PDB entry 6XLJ | electron microscopy, 2.70 A resolution | chains G and T of the 11 polymer chains in the assembly

== Chain G ==
Name: MerR family transcriptional regulator EcmrR
From: Escherichia coli O157:H7
Amino-acid sequence (268 residues; numbered 2 to 269; the number before each row is that of its first residue):
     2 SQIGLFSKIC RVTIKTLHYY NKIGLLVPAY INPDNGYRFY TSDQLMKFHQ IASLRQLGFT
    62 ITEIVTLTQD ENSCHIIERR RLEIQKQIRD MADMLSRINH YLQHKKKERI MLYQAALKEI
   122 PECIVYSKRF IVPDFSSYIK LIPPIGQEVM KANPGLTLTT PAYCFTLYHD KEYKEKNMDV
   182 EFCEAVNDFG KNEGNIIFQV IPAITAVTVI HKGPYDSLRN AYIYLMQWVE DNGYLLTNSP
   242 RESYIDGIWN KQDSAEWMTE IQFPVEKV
Small-molecule neighbours:
  - tetraphenylantimonium ion (118): Tyr127, Ile143, Pro144, Gly147, Ala163, Cys165, Glu185, Tyr245, Ile249, Trp250
  - chapso (1N7): Tyr169, Asp171, Lys172, Glu173, Tyr174, Lys175, Glu176, Met179, Leu219, Arg220, Tyr223, Met227, Leu237, Pro241, Glu243
Reported in the primary citation:
  - binding site for tetraphenylantimonium ion: Glu185
  - conformationally variable residues (side-chain flip): Tyr174, Glu185, Arg220
  - binding site for chapso: Tyr174, Arg220, Glu243

== Chain T ==
Molecule: synthetic template strand DNA
Sequence (54 nucleotides; row label = number of the first residue in the row):
     1 CGCCGCGTCA GACTGCACAC AATCTAAACC CTCCCCTTAG GGGAGGGTCA AGGC

== Chain G / chain T interface ==
Contacting residue pairs (14; chain G residue first):
  Ile4(G) with DC30(T), phosphate contact; DC31(T), phosphate contact
  Gly5(G) with DC30(T), hydrogen bond to the phosphate
  Ile15(G) with DC30(T), phosphate contact
  Lys16(G) with DC33(T), base contact
  His19(G) with DC31(T), salt bridge to the phosphate; DT32(T), base contact
  Asn36(G) with DC31(T), sugar contact
  Gly37(G) with DC31(T), sugar contact
  Tyr38(G) with DC29(T), base contact; DC30(T), sugar contact; DC31(T), phosphate contact
  Arg39(G) with DC31(T), salt bridge to the phosphate; DT32(T), salt bridge to the phosphate
Interface residues without a listed pair, chain G (11 interface residues in all): Gln3, Leu6

== Summary ==
11 residues of chain G and 5 residues of chain T are in contact; the contacts include 1 hydrogen bond and 3
salt bridges. Among the polar pairs are Gly5(G)-DC30(T), His19(G)-DC31(T) and Arg39(G)-DC31(T). The paper
reports a binding site for chapso at Tyr174(G), Arg220(G) and Glu243(G); a binding site for
tetraphenylantimonium ion at Glu185(G).
Here chain G is MerR family transcriptional regulator EcmrR (Escherichia coli O157:H7) and chain T is
synthetic template strand DNA. Entry 6XLJ (Cryo-EM structure of EcmrR-RNAP-promoter initial transcribing
complex with 4-nt RNA transcript (EcmrR-RPitc-4nt)) was determined by electron microscopy, deposited together
with 6XL5, 6XL6, 6XL9, 6XLA, 6XLK, 6XLL, 6XLM and 6XLN.
